7YPA - chains C and F of the 9 polymer chains in the assembly; structure by electron microscopy, 3.05 A resolution.

Chain C:
Name: DNA-directed RNA polymerase subunit beta
Source organism: Escherichia coli K-12
Notes: EC 2.7.7.6
UniProtKB: P0A8V2 (RPOB_ECOLI); residues 1-1342 here = UniProt positions 1-1342
Sequence (1342 residues; numbered 1 to 1342; the number before each row is that of its first residue):
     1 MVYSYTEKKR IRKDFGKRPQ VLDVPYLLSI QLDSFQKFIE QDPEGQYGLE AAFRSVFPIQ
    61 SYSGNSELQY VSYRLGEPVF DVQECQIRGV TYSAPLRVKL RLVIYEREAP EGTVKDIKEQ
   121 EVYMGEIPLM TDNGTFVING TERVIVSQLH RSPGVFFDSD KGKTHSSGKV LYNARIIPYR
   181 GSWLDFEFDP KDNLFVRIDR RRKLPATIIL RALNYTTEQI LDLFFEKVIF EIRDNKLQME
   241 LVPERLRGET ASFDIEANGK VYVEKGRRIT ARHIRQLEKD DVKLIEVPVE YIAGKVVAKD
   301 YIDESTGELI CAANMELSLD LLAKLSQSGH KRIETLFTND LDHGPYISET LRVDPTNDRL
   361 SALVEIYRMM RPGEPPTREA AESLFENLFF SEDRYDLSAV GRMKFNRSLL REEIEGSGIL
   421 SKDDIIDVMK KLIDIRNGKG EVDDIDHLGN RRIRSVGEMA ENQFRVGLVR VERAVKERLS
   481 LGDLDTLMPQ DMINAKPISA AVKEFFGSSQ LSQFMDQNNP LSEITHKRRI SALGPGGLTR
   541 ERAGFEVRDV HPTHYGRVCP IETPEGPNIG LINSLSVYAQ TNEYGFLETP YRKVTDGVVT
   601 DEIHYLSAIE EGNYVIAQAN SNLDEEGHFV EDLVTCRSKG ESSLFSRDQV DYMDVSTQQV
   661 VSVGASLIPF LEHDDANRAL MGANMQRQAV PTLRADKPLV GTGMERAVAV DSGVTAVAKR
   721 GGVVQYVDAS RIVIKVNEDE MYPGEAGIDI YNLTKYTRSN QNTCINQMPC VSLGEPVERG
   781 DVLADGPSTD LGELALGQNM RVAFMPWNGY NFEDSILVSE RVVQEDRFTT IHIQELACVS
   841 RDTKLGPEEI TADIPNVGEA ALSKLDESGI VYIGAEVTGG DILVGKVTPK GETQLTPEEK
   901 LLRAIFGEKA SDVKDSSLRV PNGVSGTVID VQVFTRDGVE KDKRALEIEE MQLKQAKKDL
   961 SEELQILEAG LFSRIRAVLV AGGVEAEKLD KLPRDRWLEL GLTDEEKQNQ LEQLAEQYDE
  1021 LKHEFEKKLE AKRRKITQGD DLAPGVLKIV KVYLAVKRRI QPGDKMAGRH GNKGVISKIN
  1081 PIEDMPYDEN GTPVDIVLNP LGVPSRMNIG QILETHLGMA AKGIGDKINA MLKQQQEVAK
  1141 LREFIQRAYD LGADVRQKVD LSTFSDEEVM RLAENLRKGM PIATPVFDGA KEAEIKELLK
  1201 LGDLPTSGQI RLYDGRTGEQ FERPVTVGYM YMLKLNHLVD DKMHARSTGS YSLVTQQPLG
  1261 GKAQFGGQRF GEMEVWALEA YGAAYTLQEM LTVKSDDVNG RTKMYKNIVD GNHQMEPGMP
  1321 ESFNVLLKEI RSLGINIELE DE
Unresolved in the structure: 1-2, 107-111, 891-912, 981-1007, 1342
UniProt features mapped onto this chain:
  - modified residue (N6-acetyllysine): Lys1022, Lys1200
  - mutagenesis: Ile561 (I561S: Resistant to antibiotics salinamide A and B), Ile569 (I569S: Resistant to antibiotics salinamide A and B), Ala665 (A665E: Resistant to antibiotics salinamide A and B), Asp675 (D675A/G: Resistant to antibiotics salinamide A and B), Asn677 (N677H/K: Resistant to antibiotics salinamide A and B), Leu680 (L680M: Resistant to antibiotics salinamide A and B), Glu813 (E813K: Disrupts the enzyme's active center)
From the paper describing this entry:
  - binding site for the 20-nt RNA strand: Lys890, Lys914, Leu1253

Chain F:
Molecule: 31-nt DNA strand
Sequence (31 nucleotides; row label = number of the first residue in the row; numbers below 1 keep their minus sign (DG-16 is residue -16)):
   -16 GGCGTACGGA AAAATAACAC GGCGAATACC C
Unresolved in the structure: -16 to -14

How chain C and chain F interact:
Pairs across the interface (21; chain C residue first):
  Ser55(C) - DA-3(F)  base contact
  Lys163(C) - DC3(F)  phosphate contact
  Arg180(C) - DA-3(F)  base contact
  Arg180(C) - DT-2(F)  phosphate contact
  Gly181(C) - DA-1(F)  base contact
  Gly181(C) - DA0(F)  hydrogen bond to the base
  Ser182(C) - DA0(F)  base contact
  Trp183(C) - DA0(F)  stacking on the base
  Asp199(C) - DA-1(F)  base contact
  Asp199(C) - DA0(F)  base contact
  Arg200(C) - DA0(F)  sugar contact
  Arg200(C) - DA2(F)  salt bridge to the phosphate
  Asp393(C) - DA-3(F)  base contact
  Arg394(C) - DA-4(F)  salt bridge to the phosphate
  Arg465(C) - DA-3(F)  base contact
  Val466(C) - DA-3(F)  phosphate contact
  Val469(C) - DA-3(F)  base contact
  Arg470(C) - DA-3(F)  salt bridge to the phosphate
  Arg473(C) - DA-4(F)  salt bridge to the phosphate
  Arg473(C) - DA-3(F)  salt bridge to the phosphate
  Arg542(C) - DC1(F)  hydrogen bond to the base
Other interface residues (no listed pair), chain F (9 interface residues in all): DA-5

In short:
The interface between chain C and chain F involves 16 residues on one side and 9 on the other, with 2 hydrogen
bonds, 5 salt bridges and 1 aromatic stacking contact. Polar contacts include Gly181(C)-DA0(F),
Arg542(C)-DC1(F) and Arg200(C)-DA2(F). The paper reports a binding site for the 20-nt RNA strand at Lys890(C),
Lys914(C) and Leu1253(C).
Here chain C is DNA-directed RNA polymerase subunit beta (Escherichia coli K-12) and chain F is a 31-nt DNA
strand. Entry 7YPA (Cryo-EM structure of Escherichia coli hairpin-nucleation complex of transcription
termination (TTC-hairpin)) was determined by electron microscopy, deposited together with 7YP9 and 7YPB.
